PDB entry 5D1Z | X-ray diffraction, 3.17 A resolution | chains C and I of the 10 polymer chains in the assembly

Chain C:
Name: D4-10 Light Chain
Organism: Homo sapiens
Amino-acid sequence (214 residues; row label = number of the first residue in the row):
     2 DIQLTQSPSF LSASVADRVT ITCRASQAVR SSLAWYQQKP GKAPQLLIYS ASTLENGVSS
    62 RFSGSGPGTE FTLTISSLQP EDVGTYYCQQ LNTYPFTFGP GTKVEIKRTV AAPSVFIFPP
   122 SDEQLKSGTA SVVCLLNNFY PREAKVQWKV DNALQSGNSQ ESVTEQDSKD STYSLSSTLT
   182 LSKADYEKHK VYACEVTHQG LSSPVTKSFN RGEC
Unresolved in the structure: 126-130, 215
Disulfides: Cys24-Cys89, Cys135-Cys195

Chain I:
Name: Iron-regulated surface determinant protein B
Organism: Staphylococcus aureus (strain MSSA476)
Reference sequence: Q6GA86 (ISDB_STAAS); numbering as in UniProt (aligned over 115-269)
Amino-acid sequence (157 residues; numbered 113 to 269; the number before each row is that of its first residue):
   113 GPAKATNNTY PILNQELREA IKNPAIKDKD HSAPNSRPID FEMKKKDGTQ QFYHYASSVK
   173 PARVIFTDSK PEIELGLQSG QFWRKFEVYE GDKKLPIKLV SYDTVKDYAY IRFSVSNGTK
   233 AVKIVSSTHF NNKEEKYDYT LMEFAQPIYN SADKFKT
Unresolved in the structure: 113-118, 268-269
Construct notes: expression tag (113-114)

Interface between chain C and chain I:
Residue-residue contacts (6; chain C residue first):
  Arg31(C) - Asp159(I)  salt bridge
  Asn93(C) - Thr161(I)
  Asn93(C) - Phe164(I)
  Tyr95(C) - Gln162(I)
  Tyr95(C) - Phe164(I)
  Phe97(C) - Phe164(I)  hydrophobic
Also at the interface, not in a pair above, chain C (6 interface residues in all): Leu92, Thr94

In short:
6 residues of chain C face 4 of chain I across their interface, with 1 salt bridge. Its one salt-bridged
contact is Arg31(C)-Asp159(I).
Chain C is D4-10 Light Chain (Homo sapiens) and chain I is Iron-regulated surface determinant protein B
(Staphylococcus aureus (strain MSSA476)); the structure, IsdB NEAT1 bound by clone D4-10, was determined by
X-ray diffraction, deposited together with 5D1X.
